Entry 6K0H (X-ray diffraction, 2.00 A resolution); this record covers chain A.

[Chain A]
Molecule: UDP-glucose 4-epimerase
From: Bifidobacterium longum subsp. longum (strain ATCC 15707 / DSM 20219 / JCM 1217 / NCTC 11818 / E194b)
Notes: EC 5.1.3.2
UniProtKB: E8MF10 (GALE_BIFL2); numbering as in UniProt (aligned over 1-340)
Sequence (348 residues; row label = number of the first residue in the row):
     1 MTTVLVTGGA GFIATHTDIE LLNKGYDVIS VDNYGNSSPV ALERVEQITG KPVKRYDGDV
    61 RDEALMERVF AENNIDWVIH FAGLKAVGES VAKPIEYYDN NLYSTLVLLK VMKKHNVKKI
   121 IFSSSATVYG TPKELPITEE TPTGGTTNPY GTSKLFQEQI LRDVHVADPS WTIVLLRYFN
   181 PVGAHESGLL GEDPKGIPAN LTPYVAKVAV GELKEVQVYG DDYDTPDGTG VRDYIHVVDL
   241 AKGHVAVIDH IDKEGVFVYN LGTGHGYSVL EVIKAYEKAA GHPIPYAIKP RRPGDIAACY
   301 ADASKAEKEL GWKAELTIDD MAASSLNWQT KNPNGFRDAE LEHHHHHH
Disordered / not traced: 1, 337-348
Construct notes: expression tag (341-348)
UniProt features mapped onto this chain:
  - active site: Tyr150 (Proton acceptor)
  - binding site (NAD(+)): Phe12, Ile13, Asp32 to Ser37, Asp59, Val60, Phe81 to Lys85, Asn100, Ser125, Tyr150, Lys154, Phe179
  - binding site (substrate): Ser125, Tyr150, Asn180, Asn200, Leu201, Gln217 to Tyr219, Arg232, Arg292 to Asp295
Metal / ion sites: Mg2+ site 1: Glu46, Lys308; Mg2+ site 2 near Gly266 (its only coordinating residue here)
Small-molecule neighbours:
  - NAD (nicotinamide-adenine-dinucleotide): Gly8, Ala10, Gly11, Phe12, Ile13, Ala14, Asp32, Asn33, Tyr34, Gly35, Asn36, Ser37, Gly58, Asp59, Val60, Arg61, Phe81, Ala82, Gly83, Leu84, Lys85, Asn100, Ser104, Ser123, Ser124, Ser125, Tyr150, Lys154, Tyr178, Phe179, Asn180, Pro181
  - uridine-diphosphate-N-acetylglucosamine (UD1): Lys85, Ala86, Val87, Ser125, Ala126, Thr127, Tyr150, Tyr178, Phe179, Asn180, Ala199, Asn200, Leu201, Tyr204, Gln217, Val218, Tyr219, Gly230, Arg232, Tyr234, Val269, Arg292, Asp295
Reported in the primary citation:
  - binding site for uridine-diphosphate-N-acetylglucosamine: Tyr150, Asn180, Asn200, Leu201, Arg232, Arg292, Asp295
  - conformationally variable residues (side-chain flip): Asn200
  - specificity-determining residues: Lys85 (by similarity / conservation)
  - specificity-determining residues: Asn200
  - catalytic residues: Tyr150 (proposed by the authors, not directly observed)

[In short]
Chain A binds NAD and uridine-diphosphate-N-acetylglucosamine. The Mg2+ site 1 is built by Glu46 and Lys308.
Curated annotation (UniProt) lists active-site residue Tyr150, 20 NAD+-binding residues and 13
substrate-binding residues. From the paper: the catalytic residue Tyr150; a binding site for
uridine-diphosphate-N-acetylglucosamine at Tyr150, Asn180 and Asn200 among others.
Chain A is UDP-glucose 4-epimerase (Bifidobacterium longum subsp. longum (strain ATCC 15707 / DSM 20219 / JCM
1217 / NCTC 11818 / E194b)); the structure, Crystal Structure of UDP-glucose 4-epimerase from Bifidobacterium
longum in complex with NAD+ and UDP-GlcNAc, was determined by X-ray diffraction (same publication as 6K0G and
6K0I).
